PDB entry 3VWJ | X-ray diffraction, 3.09 A resolution | chains A and C of the 4 polymer chains in the assembly

== Chain A ==
Name: Antigen-presenting glycoprotein CD1d
Source organism: Homo sapiens
Reference sequence: P15813 (CD1D_HUMAN); residues 3-277 here correspond to UniProt positions 21-295 (UniProt number = residue number + 18)
Amino-acid sequence (284 residues; numbered 0 to 283; the number before each row is that of its first residue; numbering starts at 0):
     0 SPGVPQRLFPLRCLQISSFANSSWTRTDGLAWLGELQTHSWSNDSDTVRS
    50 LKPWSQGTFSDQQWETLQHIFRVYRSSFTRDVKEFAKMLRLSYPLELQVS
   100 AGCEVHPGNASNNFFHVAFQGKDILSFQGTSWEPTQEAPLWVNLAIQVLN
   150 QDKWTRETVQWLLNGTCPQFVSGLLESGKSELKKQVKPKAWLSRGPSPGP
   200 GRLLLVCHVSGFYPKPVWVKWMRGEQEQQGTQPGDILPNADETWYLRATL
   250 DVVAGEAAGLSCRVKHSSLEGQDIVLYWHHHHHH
Unresolved in the structure: 0-7, 105-109, 198-199, 222-225, 252-259, 279-283
Differences from the reference sequence: expression tag (0-2, 278-283)
Cystine bridges: Cys102-Cys166, Cys206-Cys261
Glycans and other covalent adducts: N-acetylglucosamine (NAG) linked to Asn20, Asn42
Small-molecule neighbours: DB3 ((11Z,14E)-N-[(2S,3S,4R)-1-(alpha-D-galactopyranosyloxy)-3,4-dihydroxyoctadecan-2-yl]icosa-11,14-dienamide): Cys12, Leu13, Gln14, Gly28, Leu29, Ala30, His38, Val47, Phe70, Val72, Tyr73, Ser76, Phe77, Asp80, Val81, Phe84, Leu90, Leu96, Val98, Phe114, Val116, Ile123, Leu124, Trp131, Leu148, Asp151, Trp153, Thr154, Val158, Leu161, Phe169
Curated features (UniProtKB/Swiss-Prot):
  - binding site (a D-galactosylceramide): Asp80, Asp151 to Thr154
  - glycosylation (N-linked (GlcNAc...) asparagine): Asn20, Asn42, Asn108, Asn163

== Chain C ==
Name: NKT15 T cell receptor alpha-chain
Source organism: Homo sapiens
Amino-acid sequence (209 residues; numbered -1 to 210; 3 numbers in that range are skipped by the numbering (no residue carries them; nothing is unmodelled there); the number before each row is that of its first residue; numbers below 1 keep their minus sign (Met-1 is residue -1)):
    -1 MKNQVEQSPQSLIILEGKNCTLQCNYTVSPFSNLRWYKQDTGRGPVSLTI
    49 MTFSENTKSNGR
    62 YTATLDADTKQSSLHITASQLSDSASYICVVSDRGSTLG
   103 RLYFGRGTQLTVWPDIQNPDPAVYQLRDSKSSDKSVCLFTDFDSQTNVSQ
   153 SKDSDVYITDKCVLDMRSMDFKSNSAVAWSNKSDFACANAFNNSIIPEDT
   203 FFPSPESS
Unresolved in the structure: -1 to 0, 119, 132-136, 155, 183-185, 207-210
Cystine bridges: Cys22-Cys90, Cys139-Cys189
Small-molecule neighbours: DB3 ((11Z,14E)-N-[(2S,3S,4R)-1-(alpha-D-galactopyranosyloxy)-3,4-dihydroxyoctadecan-2-yl]icosa-11,14-dienamide): Pro28, Phe29, Ser30, Asp94, Arg95, Gly96
Reported in the primary citation:
  - binding site for DB3: Phe29, Gly96

== Interface between chain A and chain C ==
Contacting residue pairs (17):
  Val72(A) with Pro28(C), hydrophobic
  Ser76(A) with Arg95(C)
  Arg79(A) with Asp94(C), salt bridge; Arg95(C); Gly100(C); Arg103(C); Tyr105(C), hydrogen bond
  Asp80(A) with Arg95(C), salt bridge; Leu99(C)
  Phe84(A) with Leu99(C), hydrophobic
  Met87(A) with Leu99(C), hydrophobic
  Val147(A) with Ser97(C)
  Gln150(A) with Gly96(C); Ser97(C); Thr98(C), hydrogen bond
  Asp151(A) with Gly96(C); Ser97(C)
Interface residues without a listed pair, chain A (11 interface residues in all): Glu83, Trp153
Interface residues without a listed pair, chain C (11 interface residues in all): Phe51
Interface features reported in the paper:
  - interface residues, chain A: Asp151(A) (proposed by the authors, not directly observed)

== Summary ==
Chain A and chain C each contribute 11 residues to their interface, with 2 hydrogen bonds and 2 salt bridges.
Among the polar pairs are Arg79(A)-Asp94(C), Asp80(A)-Arg95(C) and Arg79(A)-Tyr105(C). Compound DB3 is bound
between chain A and chain C. The paper reports a binding site for DB3 at Phe29(C) and Gly96(C); the interface
residue Asp151(A).
Chain A is Antigen-presenting glycoprotein CD1d and chain C is NKT15 T cell receptor alpha-chain, both from
Homo sapiens; the structure, Ternary crystal structure of the human NKT TCR-CD1d-C20:2 complex, was determined
by X-ray diffraction (same publication as 3VWK).
